Entry 5BRF (X-ray diffraction, 2.10 A resolution); this record covers chains A and B.

[Chain A (and B)]
Molecule: Glucokinase 1, putative
Organism: Trypanosoma cruzi (strain CL Brener)
Notes: EC 2.7.1.2; fragment: Trypanosoma cruzi glucokinase; chain B of this document is another copy of the same molecule, construct and numbering; everything in this record applies to it too
UniProt: Q4E4E1 (Q4E4E1_TRYCC); numbering as in UniProt (aligned over 1-367)
Chain sequence (381 residues; each row starts with the number of its first residue; numbers below 1 keep their minus sign (Met-13 is residue -13)):
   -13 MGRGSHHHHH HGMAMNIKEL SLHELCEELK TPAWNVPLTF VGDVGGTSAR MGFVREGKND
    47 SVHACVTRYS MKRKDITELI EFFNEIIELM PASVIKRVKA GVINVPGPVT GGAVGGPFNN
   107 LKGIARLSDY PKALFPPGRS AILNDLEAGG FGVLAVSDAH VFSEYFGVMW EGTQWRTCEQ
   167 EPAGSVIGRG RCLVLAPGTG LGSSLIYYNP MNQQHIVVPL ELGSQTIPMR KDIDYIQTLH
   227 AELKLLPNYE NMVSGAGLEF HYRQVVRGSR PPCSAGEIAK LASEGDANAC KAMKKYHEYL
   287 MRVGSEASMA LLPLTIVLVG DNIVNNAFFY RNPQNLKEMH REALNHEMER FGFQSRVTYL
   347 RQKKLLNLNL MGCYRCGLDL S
Disordered / not traced: -13 to 0, 43-45
Sequence notes: initiating methionine (-13); expression tag (-12 to 0)
Ligand contacts:
  - HPOP-GlcN (4V5; 2-deoxy-2-{[3-(4-hydroxyphenyl)propanoyl]amino}-alpha-D-glucopyranose), molecule 1: Pro92, Gly93, Pro94, Pro103, Phe104, Asn105, Asn130, Asp131, Leu132, Gly186, Leu187, Gly188, Glu207, Ser210, Glu236
  - HPOP-GlcN (4V5), molecule 2: Met295, Met334, Phe337, Phe339
What the authors report for this chain:
  - binding site for HPOP-GlcN: Pro103, Asn105, Asn130, Asp131, Glu207, Glu236, Met334, Phe337

[Chain A / chain B interface]
Contacting residue pairs (69; chain A residue first):
  Pro94(A) with Leu298(B), hydrophobic; Phe339(B), hydrophobic
  Thr96(A) with Gln160(B); Arg342(B)
  Gly97(A) with Pro196(B)
  Gly102(A) with Arg342(B), hydrogen bond (backbone-side chain)
  Pro103(A) with Phe339(B); Arg342(B)
  Phe137(A) with Met197(B), hydrophobic
  Tyr193(A) with Ile202(B), hydrophobic; Val203(B); Val204(B), hydrophobic; Pro205(B)
  Pro196(A) with Gly97(B); Gly98(B)
  Met197(A) with Glu133(B); Cys362(B), hydrophobic; Leu366(B), hydrophobic
  Ile202(A) with Tyr193(B), hydrophobic; Ile202(B), hydrophobic
  Val203(A) with Tyr193(B), hydrogen bond (backbone-side chain)
  Val204(A) with Arg177(B); Tyr193(B), hydrophobic
  Pro205(A) with Arg177(B), hydrogen bond (backbone-side chain); Tyr193(B)
  Leu206(A) with Ala296(B); Leu297(B), hydrophobic
  Glu207(A) with Met295(B); Ala296(B), hydrogen bond (backbone-backbone); Leu298(B)
  Ser210(A) with Met295(B); His332(B); Met334(B)
  Gln211(A) with Gln211(B); Glu292(B); Ala296(B)
  Thr212(A) with Pro214(B); Arg216(B); Glu292(B), hydrogen bond; His332(B)
  Pro214(A) with Thr212(B); Pro214(B), hydrophobic
  Met215(A) with Ile219(B), hydrophobic; Gln223(B); Leu232(B)
  Arg216(A) with Thr212(B); Leu232(B)
  Leu231(A) with Glu333(B); Arg336(B)
  Leu232(A) with Met215(B); Arg216(B); Glu333(B), hydrogen bond (backbone-side chain)
  Glu292(A) with Gln211(B); Thr212(B), hydrogen bond
  Met295(A) with Glu207(B); Ser210(B)
  Ala296(A) with Leu206(B); Glu207(B), hydrogen bond (backbone-backbone); Gln211(B)
  Leu297(A) with Leu206(B), hydrophobic
  Leu298(A) with Glu207(B)
  His332(A) with Ser210(B); Thr212(B)
  Glu333(A) with Leu231(B); Leu232(B), hydrogen bond (side chain-backbone)
  Met334(A) with Ser210(B)
  Arg336(A) with Leu231(B)
  Cys362(A) with Met197(B), hydrophobic
  Leu366(A) with Met197(B), hydrophobic
Also at the interface, not in a pair above, chain A (44 interface residues in all): Gly98, Gln160, Arg177, Leu208, Ile213, Ile219, Ile222, Asn234, Phe339, Asp365
Also at the interface, not in a pair above, chain B (47 interface residues in all): Pro94, Val95, Thr96, Ala127, Leu129, Phe137, Leu191, Asn195, Leu208, Ile213

[Overview]
The interface between chain A and chain B involves 44 residues on one side and 47 on the other; the contacts
include 9 hydrogen bonds. Polar contacts include Gly102(A)-Arg342(B), Val203(A)-Tyr193(B) and
Pro205(A)-Arg177(B). Bound to chain A: HPOP-GlcN. The paper reports a binding site for HPOP-GlcN at Pro103(A),
Asn105(A) and Asn130(A) among others.
Chain A and chain B are both Glucokinase 1, putative (Trypanosoma cruzi (strain CL Brener)); the structure,
Crystal structure of Trypanosoma cruzi glucokinase in complex with inhibitor HPOP-GlcN, was determined by
X-ray diffraction (same publication as 5BRD, 5BRE and 5BRH).
